PDB entry 1PCW | X-ray diffraction, 1.85 A resolution | chains A and B

Chain A:
Molecule: 2-dehydro-3-deoxyphosphooctonate aldolase
From: Aquifex aeolicus
Notes: EC 4.1.2.16
Reference sequence: O66496 (KDSA_AQUAE); residues 1001-1267 here correspond to UniProt positions 1-267 (UniProt number = residue number - 1000)
Sequence (267 residues; each row starts with the number of its first residue):
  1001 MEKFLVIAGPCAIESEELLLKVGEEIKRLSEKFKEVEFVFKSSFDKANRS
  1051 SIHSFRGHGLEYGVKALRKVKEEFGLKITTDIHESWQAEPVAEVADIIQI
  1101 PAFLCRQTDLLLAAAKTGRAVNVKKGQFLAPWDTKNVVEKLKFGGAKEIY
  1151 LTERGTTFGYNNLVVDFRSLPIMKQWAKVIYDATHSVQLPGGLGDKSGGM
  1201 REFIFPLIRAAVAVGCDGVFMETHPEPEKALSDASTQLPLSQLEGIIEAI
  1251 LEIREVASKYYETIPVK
Disordered / not traced: 1001, 1193-1198, 1265-1267

Chain B:
Molecule: 2-dehydro-3-deoxyphosphooctonate aldolase
From: Aquifex aeolicus
Notes: EC 4.1.2.16
Reference sequence: O66496 (KDSA_AQUAE); residues 2001-2267 here correspond to UniProt positions 1-267 (UniProt number = residue number - 2000)
Sequence (267 residues; numbered 2001 to 2267; the number before each row is that of its first residue):
  2001 MEKFLVIAGPCAIESEELLLKVGEEIKRLSEKFKEVEFVFKSSFDKANRS
  2051 SIHSFRGHGLEYGVKALRKVKEEFGLKITTDIHESWQAEPVAEVADIIQI
  2101 PAFLCRQTDLLLAAAKTGRAVNVKKGQFLAPWDTKNVVEKLKFGGAKEIY
  2151 LTERGTTFGYNNLVVDFRSLPIMKQWAKVIYDATHSVQLPGGLGDKSGGM
  2201 REFIFPLIRAAVAVGCDGVFMETHPEPEKALSDASTQLPLSQLEGIIEAI
  2251 LEIREVASKYYETIPVK
Disordered / not traced: 2001-2002, 2191-2198, 2265-2267

Interface between chain A and chain B:
Contacting residue pairs - 63 pairs, chain A then chain B:
  Ala1047(A) with Arg2106(B); Gln2107(B); Thr2108(B), hydrogen bond (backbone-backbone)
  Asn1048(A) with Arg2106(B), hydrogen bond (backbone-side chain); Gln2107(B)
  Arg1049(A) with Arg2106(B); Lys2140(B), hydrogen bond (backbone-side chain)
  Ser1050(A) with Arg2106(B), hydrogen bond; Asn2136(B); Lys2140(B)
  Ile1052(A) with Thr2108(B); Lys2140(B); Phe2143(B), hydrophobic
  His1053(A) with Glu2139(B), salt bridge
  Arg1056(A) with Thr2108(B); Asp2109(B), salt bridge
  Glu1084(A) with Glu2084(B); Ser2085(B), hydrogen bond
  Ser1085(A) with Glu2084(B), hydrogen bond
  Phe1103(A) with Phe2103(B); Arg2106(B); Phe2128(B), hydrophobic
  Leu1104(A) with Leu2104(B), hydrophobic; Gln2107(B)
  Arg1106(A) with Ala2047(B); Asn2048(B), hydrogen bond (side chain-backbone); Arg2049(B); Ser2050(B); Phe2103(B)
  Gln1107(A) with Ala2047(B); Asn2048(B); Phe2103(B); Leu2104(B)
  Thr1108(A) with Ala2047(B), hydrogen bond (backbone-backbone); Ile2052(B); Arg2056(B)
  Asp1109(A) with Arg2056(B), salt bridge
  Phe1128(A) with Phe2103(B), hydrophobic; Phe2128(B), hydrophobic; Thr2157(B)
  Ala1130(A) with Tyr2160(B), hydrophobic; Asn2161(B)
  Pro1131(A) with Tyr2160(B)
  Trp1132(A) with Tyr2160(B), hydrophobic; Asn2161(B)
  Asp1133(A) with Asn2161(B)
  Asn1136(A) with Ser2050(B), hydrogen bond; Ser2051(B)
  Glu1139(A) with His2053(B), salt bridge
  Lys1140(A) with Arg2049(B), hydrogen bond (side chain-backbone); Ser2050(B); Ile2052(B)
  Phe1143(A) with Ile2052(B), hydrophobic
  Thr1157(A) with Phe2128(B)
  Tyr1160(A) with Ala2130(B), hydrophobic; Pro2131(B); Trp2132(B), hydrophobic; Asp2166(B), hydrogen bond
  Asn1161(A) with Ala2130(B); Trp2132(B); Asp2133(B)
  Asp1166(A) with Tyr2160(B), hydrogen bond
  Gly1191(A) with Asp2133(B)
Interface residues without a listed pair, chain A (36 interface residues in all): Ser1051, Leu1112, Gln1127, Leu1129, Thr1156, Arg1168, Pro1190
Interface residues without a listed pair, chain B (34 interface residues in all): Leu2112, Gln2127, Leu2129, Thr2156, Arg2168

Overview:
Chain A and chain B form an interface of 36 and 34 residues respectively; the contacts include 12 hydrogen
bonds and 4 salt bridges. Among the polar pairs are His1053(A)-Glu2139(B), Arg1056(A)-Asp2109(B) and
Asp1109(A)-Arg2056(B).
Chain A and chain B are both 2-dehydro-3-deoxyphosphooctonate aldolase (Aquifex aeolicus); the structure,
Aquifex aeolicus KDO8PS in complex with cadmium and APP, a bisubstrate inhibitor, was determined by X-ray
diffraction, deposited together with 1PCK and 1PE1.
